4NWN - chains S and U of the 24 polymer chains in the assembly; structure by X-ray diffraction, 4.50 A resolution (low resolution: residue-level contacts below are approximate; hydrogen-bond / salt-bridge calls are withheld).

== Chain S (and U) ==
Molecule: Uncharacterized protein
Source organism: Campylobacter jejuni
Notes: chain U of this document is another copy of the same molecule, construct and numbering; everything in this record applies to it too
UniProtKB: K8VQB8 (K8VQB8_SALTM); residues 1-184 here = UniProt positions 1-184
Chain sequence (192 residues; numbered 1 to 192; the number before each row is that of its first residue):
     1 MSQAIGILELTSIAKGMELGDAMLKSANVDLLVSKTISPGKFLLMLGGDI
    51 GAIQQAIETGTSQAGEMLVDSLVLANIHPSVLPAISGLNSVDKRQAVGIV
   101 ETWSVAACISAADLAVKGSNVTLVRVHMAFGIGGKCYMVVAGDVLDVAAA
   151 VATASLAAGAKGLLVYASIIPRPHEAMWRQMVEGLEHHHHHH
Disordered / not traced: 1, 185-192
Sequence notes: engineered mutation S38 (Cys in K8VQB8), L114 (Arg in K8VQB8), L145 (Ser in K8VQB8), A148 (Asn in K8VQB8), A149 (Asn in K8VQB8), A152 (Thr in K8VQB8), T153 (Val in K8VQB8), L156 (Glu in K8VQB8), A157 (Ser in K8VQB8), A160 (Glu in K8VQB8), A167 (Arg in K8VQB8), I169 (Val in K8VQB8); expression tag (185-192)

== Interface between chain S and chain U ==
Residue-residue contacts - 4 pairs, chain S then chain U:
  A14(S) - E101(U)
  A14(S) - Y166(U)
  E18(S) - S168(U)
  P39(S) - F130(U)
Interface residues without a listed pair, chain S (6 interface residues in all): K15, L24, L31
Interface residues without a listed pair, chain U (6 interface residues in all): H174, A176

== Summary ==
Chain S and chain U each contribute 6 residues to their interface.
Both chains are Uncharacterized protein (Campylobacter jejuni). Entry 4NWN (Computationally Designed
Two-Component Self-Assembling Tetrahedral Cage T32-28) was determined by X-ray diffraction together with 4NWO,
4NWP, 4NWQ and 4NWR from the same study.
